8HPT - chains C and G of the 6 polymer chains in the assembly; structure by electron microscopy, 3.39 A resolution.

Chain C:
Molecule: Guanine nucleotide-binding protein G(I)/G(S)/G(T) subunit beta-1
From: Homo sapiens
Reference sequence: P62873 (GBB1_HUMAN); residue numbers follow UniProt; this construct covers 3-340
Chain sequence (338 residues; row label = number of the first residue in the row):
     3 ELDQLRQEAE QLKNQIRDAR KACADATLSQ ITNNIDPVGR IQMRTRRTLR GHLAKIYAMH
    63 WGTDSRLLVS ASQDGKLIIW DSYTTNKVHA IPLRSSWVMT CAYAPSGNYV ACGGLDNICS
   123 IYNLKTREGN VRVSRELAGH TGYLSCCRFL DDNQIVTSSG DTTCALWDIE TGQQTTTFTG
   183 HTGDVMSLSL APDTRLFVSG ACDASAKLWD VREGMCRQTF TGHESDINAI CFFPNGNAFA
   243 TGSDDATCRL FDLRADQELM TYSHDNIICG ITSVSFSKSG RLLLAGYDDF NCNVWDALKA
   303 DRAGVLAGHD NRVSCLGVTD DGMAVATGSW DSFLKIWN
Curated features (UniProtKB/Swiss-Prot):
  - modified residue: His266 (Phosphohistidine)
  - natural variant: Leu30 (L30F: In MRD42; uncertain significance), Arg52 (R52G: In MRD42), Gly64 (G64V: In MRD42), Asp76 (D76E: In MRD42; D76G: In MRD42), Gly77 (G77S: In MRD42), Lys78 (K78R: In MRD42), Ile80 (I80N: In MRD42; I80T: In MRD42), His91 (H91R: In MRD42; uncertain significance), Ala92 (A92T: In MRD42), Pro94 (P94S: In MRD42), Leu95 (L95P: In MRD42), Arg96 (R96L: In MRD42), 5 further natural variant entries in UniProt

Chain G:
Molecule: Guanine nucleotide-binding protein G(I)/G(S)/G(O) subunit gamma-2
From: Homo sapiens
Reference sequence: P59768 (GBG2_HUMAN); numbering as in UniProt (aligned over 7-62)
Chain sequence (56 residues; row label = number of the first residue in the row):
     7 ASIAQARKLV EQLKMEANID RIKVSKAAAD LMAYCEAHAK EDPLLTPVPA SENPFR

Interface between chain C and chain G:
Residue-residue contacts - 55 pairs, chain C then chain G:
  Leu4(C) - Ile9(G)  hydrophobic
  Leu7(C) - Ala12(G)  hydrophobic
  Ala11(C) - Val16(G)  hydrophobic
  Leu14(C) - Leu19(G)  hydrophobic
  Lys15(C) - Leu19(G)
  Ile18(C) - Glu22(G)
  Ile18(C) - Arg27(G)
  Ala21(C) - Arg27(G)
  Cys25(C) - Lys29(G)
  Cys25(C) - Val30(G)  hydrogen bond (backbone-backbone)
  Ala26(C) - Val30(G)  hydrophobic
  Asp27(C) - Lys29(G)
  Ala28(C) - Val30(G)
  Ile33(C) - Ala34(G)  hydrophobic
  Ile37(C) - Met38(G)  hydrophobic
  Val40(C) - Leu51(G)  hydrophobic
  Met45(C) - Leu50(G)  hydrophobic
  Arg48(C) - Phe61(G)
  Ser84(C) - Phe61(G)
  Tyr85(C) - Pro60(G)
  Tyr85(C) - Phe61(G)  hydrophobic
  Arg219(C) - Glu22(G)
  Phe235(C) - Leu37(G)  hydrophobic
  Phe235(C) - Tyr40(G)  hydrophobic
  Pro236(C) - Tyr40(G)
  Asn237(C) - Tyr40(G)
  Asp254(C) - Ala33(G)
  Arg256(C) - Ile28(G)
  Arg256(C) - Asp36(G)
  Asp258(C) - Glu22(G)
  Asp258(C) - Arg27(G)  salt bridge
  Gln259(C) - Val30(G)
  Leu261(C) - Val30(G)  hydrophobic
  Ser279(C) - Asp48(G)  hydrogen bond
  Ser279(C) - Leu50(G)
  Lys280(C) - Tyr40(G)
  Lys280(C) - Glu47(G)
  Lys280(C) - Asp48(G)  hydrogen bond (backbone-side chain)
  Ser281(C) - Tyr40(G)
  Ser281(C) - Cys41(G)
  Ser281(C) - His44(G)
  Ser281(C) - Ala45(G)
  Ser281(C) - Asp48(G)  hydrogen bond (backbone-side chain)
  Ser281(C) - Leu51(G)
  Arg283(C) - Cys41(G)
  Arg283(C) - Leu51(G)
  Leu284(C) - Leu51(G)  hydrophobic
  Leu300(C) - Cys41(G)  hydrophobic
  Gly324(C) - Pro49(G)
  Gly324(C) - Leu50(G)
  Met325(C) - Pro49(G)  hydrophobic
  Met325(C) - Pro60(G)
  Ala326(C) - Phe61(G)  hydrophobic
  Ile338(C) - Phe61(G)  hydrophobic
  Asn340(C) - Asn59(G)
Also at the interface, not in a pair above, chain C (49 interface residues in all): Glu10, Gln17, Leu30, Trp63, Cys218, Gln220, Thr221, Ala240, Ala257, Gly282, Asp323
Also at the interface, not in a pair above, chain G (32 interface residues in all): Gln18, Ala23, Asp26, Ser31, Glu42, Val54

In short:
The interface between chain C and chain G involves 49 residues on one side and 32 on the other; the contacts
include 4 hydrogen bonds and 1 salt bridge. Polar pairs include Asp258(C)-Arg27(G), Ser279(C)-Asp48(G) and
Lys280(C)-Asp48(G).
Here chain C is Guanine nucleotide-binding protein G(I)/G(S)/G(T) subunit beta-1 and chain G is Guanine
nucleotide-binding protein G(I)/G(S)/G(O) subunit gamma-2, both from Homo sapiens. Entry 8HPT (Structure of
C5a-pep bound mouse C5aR1 in complex with Go) was determined by electron microscopy (same publication as 8HQC,
8I95, 8I97, 8I9A, 8I9L, 8I9S and 3 further entries).
